PDB entry 4ROV | X-ray diffraction, 1.80 A resolution | chain A

[Chain A]
Protein: DNA dC->dU-editing enzyme APOBEC-3G
Source organism: Homo sapiens
Notes: EC 3.5.4.-; fragment: c-terminal domain
Reference sequence: Q9HC16 (ABC3G_HUMAN); residues 193-384 here = UniProt positions 193-384
Amino-acid sequence (198 residues; numbered 187 to 384; the number before each row is that of its first residue):
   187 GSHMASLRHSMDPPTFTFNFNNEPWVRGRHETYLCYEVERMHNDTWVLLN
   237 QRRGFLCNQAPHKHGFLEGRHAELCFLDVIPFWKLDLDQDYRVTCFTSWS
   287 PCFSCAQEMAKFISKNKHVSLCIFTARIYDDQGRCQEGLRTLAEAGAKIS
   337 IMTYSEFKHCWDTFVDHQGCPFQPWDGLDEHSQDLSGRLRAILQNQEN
Not modelled in the structure: 187-193, 382-384
Construct notes: expression tag (187-192)
Bound ions: Zn2+: His257, Cys288, Cys291
Swiss-Prot annotation at these positions:
  - region (Interaction with DNA): Arg213 to Arg215, Arg313 to Arg320
  - active site: Glu259 (Proton donor)
  - binding site (Zn(2+)): His257, Cys288, Cys291
  - site: Asn244 (Interaction with DNA)
  - modified residue: Thr218 (Phosphothreonine)
  - cross-link ((Microbial infection) Glycyl lysine isopeptide (Lys-Gly)): Lys249 (interchain with G-Cter in ubiquitin), Lys270 (interchain with G-Cter in ubiquitin), Lys297 (interchain with G-Cter in ubiquitin), Lys301 (interchain with G-Cter in ubiquitin), Lys303 (interchain with G-Cter in ubiquitin), Lys334 (interchain with G-Cter in ubiquitin)
What the authors report for this chain:
  - Zn2+ coordination: His257, Cys288, Cys291
  - Zn2+ coordination through a water molecule: Glu259
  - catalytic residues: Glu259
  - conformationally variable residues (loop rearrangement, side-chain flip): Phe206 to Arg215, Gln245 to Arg256, Tyr315 to Arg320
  - self-association interface (contacts with another copy of this molecule); pairs are residue here / residue on that copy: Gln245-Asp370 (water-mediated contact), His248-Trp211 (hydrophobic contact), His250-Arg374 (water-mediated contact), His250-Pro210 (hydrophobic contact), Gly251-Arg374 (water-mediated contact), Phe268-Arg376 (hydrophobic contact), Arg256, Leu263, Asp264
  - mutagenesis - P210A (100-fold), P210G (10-fold), Q245A (20-fold), F252A, R256A (75-fold), D264A (20-fold), F268A, D370A, R374A, R376A (6.7-fold), Q380A: decreased catalytic activity
  - contacts within the chain: Phe252-Arg256 (hydrophobic contact), Arg256-Asp264 (salt bridge), Asp316-Arg374 (salt bridge)
  - mutagenesis - H248G (1.6- and 2.6-fold), H250A (1.6- and 2.6-fold), H250G: increased catalytic activity
  - binding site for Zn2+: His257 (proposed by the authors, not directly observed)

[In short]
His257, Cys288 and Cys291 form the Zn2+ site. Curated annotation (UniProt) lists active-site residue Glu259
and 3 Zn2+-binding residues. From the paper: the catalytic residue Glu259; P210A, P210G and Q245A, among
others, reduce catalytic activity; 14 substitutions were tested in all.
Chain A is DNA dC->dU-editing enzyme APOBEC-3G (Homo sapiens); the structure, The crystal structure of novel
APOBEC3G CD2 head-to-tail dimer suggests the binding mode of full-length APOBEC3G ..., was determined by X-ray
diffraction (same publication as 4ROW).
